Entry 7VAY (electron microscopy, 3.30 A resolution); this record covers chains D and L of the 12 polymer chains in the assembly.

# Chain D
Protein: V-type ATP synthase beta chain
Source organism: Thermus thermophilus HB8
Reference sequence: Q56404 (VATB_THET8); residues 1-478 here = UniProt positions 1-478
Chain sequence (478 residues; row label = number of the first residue in the row):
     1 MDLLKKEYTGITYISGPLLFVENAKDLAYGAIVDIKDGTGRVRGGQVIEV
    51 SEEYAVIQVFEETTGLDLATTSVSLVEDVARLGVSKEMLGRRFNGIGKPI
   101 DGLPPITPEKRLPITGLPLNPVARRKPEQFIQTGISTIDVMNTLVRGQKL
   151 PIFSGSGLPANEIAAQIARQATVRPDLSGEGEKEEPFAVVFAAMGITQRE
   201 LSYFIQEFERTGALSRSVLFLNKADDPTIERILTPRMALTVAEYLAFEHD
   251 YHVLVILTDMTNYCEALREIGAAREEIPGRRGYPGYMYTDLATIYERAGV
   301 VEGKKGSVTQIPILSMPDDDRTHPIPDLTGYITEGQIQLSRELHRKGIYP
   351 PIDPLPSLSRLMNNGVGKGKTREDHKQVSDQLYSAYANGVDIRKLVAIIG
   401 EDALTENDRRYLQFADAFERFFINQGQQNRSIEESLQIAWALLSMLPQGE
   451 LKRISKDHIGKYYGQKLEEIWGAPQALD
Unresolved in the structure: 1-4, 475-478

# Chain L
Protein: V-type ATP synthase subunit E
Source organism: Thermus thermophilus HB8
Reference sequence: P74901 (VATE_THET8); numbering as in UniProt (aligned over 1-188)
Chain sequence (188 residues; numbered 1 to 188; the number before each row is that of its first residue):
     1 MSKLEAILSQEVEAEIQALLQEAEAKAEAVKREAEEKAKALLQARERALE
    51 AQYRAALRRAESAGELLVATARTQARGEVLEEVRRRVREALEALPQKPEW
   101 PEVVRKLALEALEALPGAKALVANPEDLPHLEALARERGVELQAEPALRL
   151 GVRAVGAEGKTQVENSLLARLDRAWDALSSKVAQALWG
Unresolved in the structure: 1-60

# Interface between chain D and chain L
Contacting residue pairs (27):
  K5(D) with Q162(L); V163(L); E164(L), hydrogen bond (backbone-backbone); R173(L)
  K6(D) with L115(L); T161(L); Q162(L); V163(L)
  E7(D) with T161(L); Q162(L), hydrogen bond (backbone-backbone)
  Y8(D) with K160(L); T161(L)
  T9(D) with K160(L), hydrogen bond (backbone-backbone); Q162(L)
  G10(D) with K160(L)
  N23(D) with E158(L); K160(L); T161(L)
  L103(D) with T70(L)
  P104(D) with Q74(L); G77(L)
  T107(D) with S179(L); A183(L)
  P108(D) with S179(L); S180(L)
  S215(D) with E65(L), hydrogen bond; L66(L)
Interface residues without a listed pair, chain D (16 interface residues in all): L75, E87, T211, G212
Interface residues without a listed pair, chain L (21 interface residues in all): E61, S62, T73, R153, D176

# Overview
16 residues of chain D face 21 of chain L across their interface, with 4 hydrogen bonds. Polar contacts
include S215(D)-E65(L), K5(D)-E164(L) and E7(D)-Q162(L).
Here chain D is V-type ATP synthase beta chain and chain L is V-type ATP synthase subunit E, both from Thermus
thermophilus HB8. Entry 7VAY (V1EG domain of V/A-ATPase from Thermus thermophilus at saturated ATP-gamma-S
condition, state2) was determined by electron microscopy (same publication as 7VAI, 7VAJ, 7VAK, 7VAL, 7VAM,
7VAN and 11 further entries).
